Entry 9H1B (X-ray diffraction, 1.70 A resolution); this record covers chains A and B.

[Chain A (and B)]
Name: Angiotensin-converting enzyme, soluble form
Source organism: Homo sapiens
Notes: chain B of this document is another copy of the same molecule, construct and numbering; everything in this record applies to it too
Reference sequence: P12821 (ACE_HUMAN); residues 1-628 here correspond to UniProt positions 30-657 (UniProt number = residue number + 29)
Sequence (628 residues; numbered 1 to 628; the number before each row is that of its first residue):
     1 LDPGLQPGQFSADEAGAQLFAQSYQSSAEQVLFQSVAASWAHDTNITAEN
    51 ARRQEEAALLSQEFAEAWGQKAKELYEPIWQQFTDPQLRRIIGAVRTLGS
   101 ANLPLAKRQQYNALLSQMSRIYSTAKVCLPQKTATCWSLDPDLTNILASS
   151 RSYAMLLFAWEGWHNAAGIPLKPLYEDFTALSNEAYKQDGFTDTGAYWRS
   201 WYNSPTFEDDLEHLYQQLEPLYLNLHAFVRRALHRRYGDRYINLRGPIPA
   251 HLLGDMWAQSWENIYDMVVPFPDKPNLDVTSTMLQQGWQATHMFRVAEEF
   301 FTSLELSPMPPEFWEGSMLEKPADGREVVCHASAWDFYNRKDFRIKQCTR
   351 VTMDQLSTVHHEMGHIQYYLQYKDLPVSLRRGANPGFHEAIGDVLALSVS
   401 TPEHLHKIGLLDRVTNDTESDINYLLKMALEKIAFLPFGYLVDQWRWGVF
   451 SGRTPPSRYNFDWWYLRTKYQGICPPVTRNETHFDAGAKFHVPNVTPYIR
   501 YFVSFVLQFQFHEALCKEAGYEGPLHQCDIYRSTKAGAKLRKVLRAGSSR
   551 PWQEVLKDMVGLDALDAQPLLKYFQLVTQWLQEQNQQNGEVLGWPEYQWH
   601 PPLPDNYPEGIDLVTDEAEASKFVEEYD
Disordered / not traced: 130-134, 610-628 (chain B: 130-133, 610-628)
Sequence notes: engineered mutation Gln-9 (Asn38 in P12821), Gln-25 (Asn54 in P12821), Gln-82 (Asn111 in P12821), Gln-117 (Asn146 in P12821), Gln-131 (Asn160 in P12821), Gln-289 (Asn318 in P12821), Arg-545 (Gln574 in P12821), Leu-576 (Pro605 in P12821)
UniProt features mapped onto this chain:
  - active site: Glu-362 (Proton acceptor 1), His-491 (Proton donor 1)
  - binding site (chloride): Tyr-202, Arg-500
  - binding site (Zn(2+)): His-361, His-365, Glu-389
  - site: Asn-494 (Not glycosylated)
  - glycosylation (N-linked (GlcNAc...) asparagine): Asn-45, Asn-416, Asn-480
Cystine bridges: Cys-128/Cys-136, Cys-330/Cys-348, Cys-516/Cys-528
Glycans and other covalent adducts: N-acetylglucosamine (NAG) linked to Asn-45; glycan linked to Asn-416, Asn-480
Bound ions: Mg2+: Glu-262, Asn-263; Zn2+: His-361, His-365, Glu-389 (together with A1IRR)
Residues lining bound ligands: A1IRR ((2S,5R)-5-(4-methylphenyl)-1-[2-[[(2S)-3-phenyl-2-sulfanyl-propanoyl]amino]ethanoyl]pyrrolidine-2-carboxylic acid): Gln-259, His-331, Ala-332, Ser-333, Ala-334, Asp-354, Ser-357, Thr-358, His-361, Glu-362, His-365, Glu-389, Asp-393, Glu-431, Phe-435, Lys-489, Phe-490, His-491, Thr-496, Tyr-498, Tyr-501, Phe-505
Reported in the primary citation:
  - Zn2+ coordination: His-361, His-365, Glu-389
  - binding site for A1IRR: Gln-259, His-331, Ala-332, Ser-333, Ser-357, Thr-358, His-361, Glu-362, His-365, Phe-435, Lys-489, Phe-490, His-491, Thr-496, Tyr-498, Tyr-501, Phe-505
  - specificity-determining residues: Thr-358, Thr-496 (proposed by the authors, not directly observed)

[Interface between chain A and chain B]
Contacting residue pairs - 35 pairs, chain A then chain B:
  Arg-453(A) with Glu-212(B), salt bridge
  Arg-458(A) with Lys-469(B)
  Asn-460(A) with Tyr-597(B), hydrogen bond
  Phe-461(A) with Tyr-465(B), hydrophobic; Lys-469(B); Tyr-597(B), hydrophobic
  Asp-462(A) with Tyr-465(B), hydrogen bond
  Trp-464(A) with Tyr-597(B)
  Tyr-465(A) with Phe-461(B), hydrophobic; Asp-462(B), hydrogen bond; Tyr-465(B), hydrophobic
  Lys-469(A) with Arg-458(B); Phe-461(B)
  Thr-478(A) with Gln-598(B)
  Arg-479(A) with Tyr-597(B); Gln-598(B), hydrogen bond (backbone-side chain)
  Asn-480(A) with Pro-595(B); Glu-596(B); Tyr-597(B)
  Glu-481(A) with Pro-595(B), hydrogen bond (backbone-backbone); Tyr-597(B)
  Pro-595(A) with Asn-480(B); Glu-481(B), hydrogen bond (backbone-backbone)
  Glu-596(A) with Asn-480(B)
  Tyr-597(A) with Asn-460(B), hydrogen bond; Phe-461(B), hydrophobic; Trp-464(B); Arg-479(B); Asn-480(B); Glu-481(B)
  Gln-598(A) with Pro-475(B); Thr-478(B); Arg-479(B), hydrogen bond (side chain-backbone); His-600(B), hydrogen bond
  His-600(A) with Gln-598(B), hydrogen bond
Interface residues without a listed pair, chain A (22 interface residues in all): Glu-212, Glu-219, Thr-468, Pro-475, Val-477
Interface residues without a listed pair, chain B (22 interface residues in all): Glu-219, Arg-453, Thr-468, Val-477

[Summary]
Chain A and chain B each contribute 22 residues to their interface, with 10 hydrogen bonds and 1 salt bridge.
Among the polar pairs are Arg-453(A)/Glu-212(B), Asn-460(A)/Tyr-597(B) and Asp-462(A)/Tyr-465(B). Chain A
binds compound A1IRR. From the paper: a binding site for A1IRR at Gln-259(A), His-331(A) and Ala-332(A) among
others; Zn2+ coordination by His-361(A), His-365(A) and Glu-389(A).
Both chains are Angiotensin-converting enzyme, soluble form (Homo sapiens). Entry 9H1B (Crystal structure of
Angiotensin-1 converting enzyme N-domain in complex with dual ACE/NEP inhibitor AD015) was determined by X-ray
diffraction together with 9H1A, 9H1C, 9H1D and 9H1E from the same study.
